Entry 5CJP (X-ray diffraction, 2.60 A resolution); this record covers chains A and F of the 6 polymer chains in the assembly.

Chain A:
Molecule: Cell division cycle 42 (GTP binding protein, 25kDa), isoform CRA_a
Source organism: Homo sapiens
Reference sequence: A0A024RAE4 (A0A024RAE4_HUMAN); residues 1-177 here = UniProt positions 1-177
Amino-acid sequence (179 residues; row label = number of the first residue in the row; numbers below 1 keep their minus sign (Gly-1 is residue -1)):
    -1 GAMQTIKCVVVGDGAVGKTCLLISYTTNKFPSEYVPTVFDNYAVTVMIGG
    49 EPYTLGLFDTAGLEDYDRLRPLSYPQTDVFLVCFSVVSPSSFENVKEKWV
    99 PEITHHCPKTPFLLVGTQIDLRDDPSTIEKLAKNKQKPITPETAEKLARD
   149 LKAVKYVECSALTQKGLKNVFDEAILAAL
Disordered / not traced: -1 to 0
Sequence notes: expression tag (-1 to 0); engineered mutation Leu61 (Gln in A0A024RAE4)
Bound ions: Mg2+: Thr17 (together with GTP)
Residues lining bound ligands: GTP (guanosine-5'-triphosphate): Asp11, Gly12, Ala13, Val14, Gly15, Lys16, Thr17, Cys18, Phe28, Glu31, Tyr32, Val33, Pro34, Thr35, Thr58, Ala59, Gly60, Leu61, Gln116, Asp118, Leu119, Ser158, Ala159, Leu160
From the paper describing this entry:
  - specificity-determining residues: Ser30, Gln116, Lys131, Asn132 (proposed by the authors, not directly observed)

Chain F:
Molecule: Ras GTPase-activating-like protein IQGAP2
Source organism: Homo sapiens
Notes: fragment: unp reesidues 875-1258
Reference sequence: Q13576 (IQGA2_HUMAN); numbering as in UniProt (aligned over 875-1258)
Amino-acid sequence (387 residues; each row starts with the number of its first residue):
   872 GAMSKERRKTLETYQQLFYLLQTNPLYLAKLIFQMPQNKSTKFMDTVIFT
   922 LYNYASNQREEYLLLKLFKTALEEEIKSKVDQVQDIVTGNPTVIKMVVSF
   972 NRGARGQNTLRQLLAPVVKEIIDDKSLIINTNPVEVYKAWVNQLETQTGE
  1022 ASKLPYDVTTEQALTYPEVKNKLEASIENLRRVTDKVLNSIISSLDLLPY
  1072 GLRYIAKVLKNSIHEKFPDATEDELLKIVGNLLYYRYMNPAIVAPDGFDI
  1122 IDMTAGGQINSDQRRNLGSVAKVLQHAASNKLFEGENEHLSSMNNYLSET
  1172 YQEFRKYFKEACNVPEPEEKFNMDKYTDLVTVSKPVIYISIEEIISTHSL
  1222 LLEHQDAIAPEKNDLLSELLGSLGEVPTVESFLGEGA
Disordered / not traced: 872-874, 1247-1258
Sequence notes: expression tag (872-874)
Residues lining bound ligands:
  - GTP (guanosine-5'-triphosphate), molecule 1: Asn928, Arg930, Glu931, Lys1196, Tyr1197
  - GTP, molecule 2: Gln955, Thr959, Tyr1106
UniProt features mapped onto this chain:
  - modified residue (Phosphothreonine): Thr881, Thr1002
From the paper describing this entry:
  - binding site for GTP: Arg930, Glu931, Gln955, Tyr1197

Interface between chain A and chain F:
Contacting residue pairs - 14 pairs, chain A then chain F:
  Phe37(A) - Thr881(F)
  Phe37(A) - Tyr885(F)  hydrophobic
  Asp38(A) - Arg878(F)  salt bridge
  Arg66(A) - Thr917(F)
  Arg66(A) - Phe920(F)
  Arg66(A) - Thr921(F)  hydrogen bond
  Leu67(A) - Tyr885(F)  hydrophobic
  Leu67(A) - Phe889(F)  hydrophobic
  Leu70(A) - Tyr885(F)  hydrophobic
  Leu70(A) - Leu888(F)  hydrophobic
  Leu70(A) - Phe889(F)  hydrophobic
  Leu70(A) - Lys913(F)
  Ser71(A) - Tyr885(F)
  Pro73(A) - Lys913(F)
Also at the interface, not in a pair above, chain A (9 interface residues in all): Asn39, Gln74
Also at the interface, not in a pair above, chain F (12 interface residues in all): Leu882, Lys910, Ile1212
Interface features reported in the paper:
  - pairs named by the authors: Asp38(A)-Arg878(F) (salt bridge)
  - interface residues, chain A: Phe37(A), Leu70(A), Pro73(A)

Summary:
9 residues of chain A face 12 of chain F across their interface, with 1 hydrogen bond and 1 salt bridge. Polar
contacts include Asp38(A)-Arg878(F) and Arg66(A)-Thr921(F). The authors report a salt bridge between Asp38(A)
and Arg878(F). The paper reports a binding site for GTP at Arg930(F), Glu931(F) and Gln955(F) among others;
interface residues Phe37(A), Leu70(A) and Pro73(A).
Chain A is Cell division cycle 42 (GTP binding protein, 25kDa), isoform CRA_a and chain F is Ras
GTPase-activating-like protein IQGAP2, both from Homo sapiens; the structure, The Structural Basis for
Cdc42-Induced Dimerization of IQGAPs, was determined by X-ray diffraction.
